PDB entry 6KA9 | X-ray diffraction, 1.40 A resolution | chains B and C of the 4 polymer chains in the assembly

[Chain B]
Protein: Hemoglobin subunit beta
From: Homo sapiens
Reference sequence: P68871 (HBB_HUMAN); residues 1-146 here correspond to UniProt positions 2-147 (UniProt number = residue number + 1)
Sequence (146 residues; each row starts with the number of its first residue):
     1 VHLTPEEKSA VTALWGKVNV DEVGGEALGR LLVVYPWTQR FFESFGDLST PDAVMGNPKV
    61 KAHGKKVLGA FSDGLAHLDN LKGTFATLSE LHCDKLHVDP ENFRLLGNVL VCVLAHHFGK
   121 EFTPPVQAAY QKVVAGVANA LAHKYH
Curated features (UniProtKB/Swiss-Prot):
  - binding site ((2R)-2,3-bisphosphoglycerate): Val1, His2, Lys82, His143
  - binding site (heme b): His63, His92
  - site: Glu7, Lys8 (Microbial infection: Cleavage), Gly25, Glu26 (Microbial infection: Cleavage), Gly29, Arg30 (Microbial infection: Cleavage), Tyr35, Pro36 (Microbial infection: Cleavage), Trp37, Thr38 (Microbial infection: Cleavage), Phe45, Gly46 (Microbial infection: Cleavage), Asp52, Ala53 (Microbial infection: Cleavage), Gly56, Asn57 (Microbial infection: Cleavage), Lys59 (Not glycated), Phe71, Ser72 (Microbial infection: Cleavage), Gly74, Leu75 (Microbial infection: Cleavage), Lys82 (Not glycated), Thr84, Phe85 (Microbial infection: Cleavage), His92, Cys93 (Microbial infection: Cleavage), Lys95 (Not glycated), Arg104, Leu105 (Microbial infection: Cleavage), Leu110, Val111 (Microbial infection: Cleavage), Gly119, Lys120 (Microbial infection: Cleavage), Phe122, Thr123 (Microbial infection: Cleavage), Ala128, Ala129 (Microbial infection: Cleavage) and 2 more in UniProt
  - modified residue: Val1 (N-acetylvaline), Ser9 (Phosphoserine), Thr12 (Phosphothreonine), Ser44 (Phosphoserine), Thr50 (Phosphothreonine), Lys59 (N6-acetyllysine), Lys82 (N6-acetyllysine), Thr87 (Phosphothreonine), Cys93 (S-nitrosocysteine), Lys144 (N6-acetyllysine)
  - glycosylation: Val1 (N-linked (Glc) (glycation) valine), Lys8 (N-linked (Glc) (glycation) lysine), Lys17 (N-linked (Glc) (glycation) lysine), Lys66 (N-linked (Glc) (glycation) lysine), Lys120 (N-linked (Glc) (glycation) lysine), Lys144 (N-linked (Glc) (glycation) lysine)
Covalent attachments: but-2-enedial (2FU) linked to Lys82
Ion coordination: protoporphyrin IX containing ni(II) Ni near His92 (its only coordinating residue here)
Small-molecule neighbours: protoporphyrin IX containing ni(II) (HNI): Leu31, Thr38, Phe41, Phe42, Phe45, His63, Lys66, Val67, Ala70, Phe71, Phe85, Leu88, Leu91, His92, Leu96, Val98, Asn102, Phe103, Leu106, Val137, Leu141

[Chain C]
Protein: Hemoglobin subunit alpha
From: Homo sapiens
Reference sequence: P69905 (HBA_HUMAN); residues 1-141 here correspond to UniProt positions 2-142 (UniProt number = residue number + 1)
Sequence (141 residues; each row starts with the number of its first residue):
     1 VLSPADKTNV KAAWGKVGAH AGEYGAEALE RMFLSFPTTK TYFPHFDLSH GSAQVKGHGK
    61 KVADALTNAV AHVDDMPNAL SALSDLHAHK LRVDPVNFKL LSHCLLVTLA AHLPAEFTPA
   121 VHASLDKFLA SVSTVLTSKY R
Curated features (UniProtKB/Swiss-Prot):
  - binding site (O2): His58
  - binding site (heme b): His87
  - site: Thr8, Asn9 (Microbial infection: Cleavage), Lys11 (Not glycated), Ala13, Trp14 (Microbial infection: Cleavage), Tyr24, Gly25 (Microbial infection: Cleavage), Leu29, Glu30 (Microbial infection: Cleavage), His45, Phe46 (Microbial infection: Cleavage), Asp47, Leu48 (Microbial infection: Cleavage), Ser52, Ala53 (Microbial infection: Cleavage), Val55, Lys56 (Microbial infection: Cleavage), Lys56 (Not glycated), Gly59, Lys60 (Microbial infection: Cleavage), Lys60 (Not glycated), Lys90 (Not glycated), Leu91, Arg92 (Microbial infection: Cleavage), Lys99 (Not glycated), Leu106, Val107 (Microbial infection: Cleavage), Thr108, Leu109 (Microbial infection: Cleavage), Val121, His122 (Microbial infection: Cleavage), Ser133, Thr134 (Microbial infection: Cleavage)
  - modified residue: Ser3 (Phosphoserine), Lys7 (N6-succinyllysine), Thr8 (Phosphothreonine), Lys11 (N6-succinyllysine), Lys16 (N6-acetyllysine), Tyr24 (Phosphotyrosine), Ser35 (Phosphoserine), Lys40 (N6-succinyllysine), Ser49 (Phosphoserine), Ser102 (Phosphoserine), Thr108 (Phosphothreonine), Ser124 (Phosphoserine), Ser131 (Phosphoserine), Thr134 (Phosphothreonine), Thr137 (Phosphothreonine), Ser138 (Phosphoserine)
  - glycosylation (N-linked (Glc) (glycation) lysine): Lys7, Lys16, Lys40, Lys61
Ion coordination: heme Fe: His87 (together with carbon monoxide)
Small-molecule neighbours: carbon monoxide / heme: Leu29, Met32, Thr39, Tyr42, Phe43, His45, Phe46, His58, Lys61, Val62, Ala65, Leu66, Leu83, Leu86, His87, Leu91, Val93, Asn97, Phe98, Leu101, Leu105, Val132, Leu136

[How chain B and chain C interact]
Residue-residue contacts (26; chain B residue first):
  Val34(B) with Arg141(C), hydrogen bond (backbone-side chain)
  Tyr35(B) with Arg141(C)
  Pro36(B) with Tyr140(C); Arg141(C)
  Trp37(B) with Arg92(C); Asp94(C), hydrogen bond; Pro95(C); Tyr140(C), hydrophobic; Arg141(C)
  Gln39(B) with Arg92(C)
  Arg40(B) with Tyr42(C); Leu91(C), hydrogen bond (side chain-backbone); Arg92(C), hydrogen bond (side chain-backbone)
  His97(B) with Thr41(C); Pro44(C)
  Asp99(B) with Thr41(C); Tyr42(C), hydrogen bond; Asp94(C); Asn97(C), hydrogen bond
  Pro100(B) with Thr38(C)
  Glu101(B) with Asp94(C); Val96(C)
  Leu105(B) with Asp94(C)
  Tyr145(B) with Thr41(C)
  His146(B) with Pro37(C); Lys40(C), hydrogen bond (backbone-side chain)
Interface residues without a listed pair, chain B (15 interface residues in all): Glu43, Val98

[Summary]
15 residues of chain B and 14 residues of chain C are in contact, with 7 hydrogen bonds. Polar pairs include
Val34(B)-Arg141(C), Trp37(B)-Asp94(C) and Arg40(B)-Leu91(C). Chain B binds protoporphyrin IX containing
ni(II). Ligands of chain C: carbon monoxide / heme.
Chain B is Hemoglobin subunit beta and chain C is Hemoglobin subunit alpha, both from Homo sapiens; the
structure, Crosslinked alpha(Fe-CO)-beta(Ni) human hemoglobin A in the T quaternary structure at 95 K: Dark,
was determined by X-ray diffraction, deposited together with 6KAE, 6KAH, 6KAI, 6KAO, 6KAP, 6KAQ and 11 further
entries.
